Entry 6S4A (X-ray diffraction, 1.95 A resolution); this record covers chains A and B.

# Chain A (and B)
Protein: Bifunctional methylenetetrahydrofolate dehydrogenase/cyclohydrolase, mitochondrial
Organism: Homo sapiens
Notes: EC 1.5.1.15, 3.5.4.9; chain B of this document is another copy of the same molecule, construct and numbering; everything in this record applies to it too
UniProtKB: P13995 (MTDC_HUMAN); numbering as in UniProt (aligned over 36-350)
Amino-acid sequence (316 residues; numbered 35 to 350; the number before each row is that of its first residue):
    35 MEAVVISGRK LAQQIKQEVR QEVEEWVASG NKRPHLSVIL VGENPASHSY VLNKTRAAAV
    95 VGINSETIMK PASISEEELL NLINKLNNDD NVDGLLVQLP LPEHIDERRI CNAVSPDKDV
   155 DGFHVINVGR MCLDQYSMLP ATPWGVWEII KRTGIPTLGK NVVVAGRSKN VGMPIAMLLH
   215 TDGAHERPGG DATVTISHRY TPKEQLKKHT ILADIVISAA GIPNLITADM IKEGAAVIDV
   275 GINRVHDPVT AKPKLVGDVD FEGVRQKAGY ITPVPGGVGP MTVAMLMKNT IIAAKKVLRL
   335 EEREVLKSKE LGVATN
Unresolved in the structure: 282-283, 333-350 (chain B: 283-285, 333-350)
Construct notes: initiating methionine (35)
Small-molecule neighbours:
  - th9028 (KUK; (2S)-2-[[5-[[2,4-bis(azanyl)-6-oxidanylidene-5H-pyrimidin-5-yl]carbamoylamino]pyridin-2-yl]carbonylamino]-4-(1H-1,2,3,4-tetrazol-5-yl)butanoic acid): Ser-83, Tyr-84, Asn-87, Lys-88, Leu-130, Val-131, Gln-132, Leu-133, Asp-155, Phe-157, Thr-176, Ile-276, Arg-278, Leu-289, Pro-309, Gly-310, Gly-313, Pro-314, Thr-316, Val-317
  - NAD (nicotinamide-adenine-dinucleotide): Thr-176, Ala-199, Gly-200, Arg-201, Ser-202, Val-205, Ser-231, His-232, Arg-233, Leu-240, Ala-253, Ala-254, Gly-255, Ile-256, Leu-259, Val-274, Gly-275, Ile-276, Asn-277, Val-312, Gly-313, Thr-316
UniProt features mapped onto this chain:
  - binding site (substrate): Tyr-84 to Lys-88, Val-131 to Leu-133, Pro-309 to Gly-313
  - binding site (NAD(+)): Gly-200 to Ser-202, Arg-233
  - modified residue: Lys-50 (N6-acetyllysine)
  - cross-link: Lys-50 (Glycyl lysine isopeptide (Lys-Gly) (interchain with G-Cter in SUMO2))
  - mutagenesis: Asp-168 (D168A: Significant loss of NAD and NADP-dependent dehydrogenase specific activity; D168E: Complete loss of NAD and NADP-dependent dehydrogenase specific activity ...), Arg-201 (R201A/S/K: Complete loss of NAD and NADP-dependent dehydrogenase specific activity), Asp-225 (D225A/S/E: Complete loss of NAD and NADP-dependent dehydrogenase specific activity; D225N: 84% decrease in NAD-dependent dehydrogenase specific activity ...), Arg-233 (R233A: Significant loss of NAD and NADP-dependent dehydrogenase specific activity; R233K: 50% decrease in NAD and NADP-dependent dehydrogenase specific activity. Reduced affinity for magnesium ...)
Reported in the primary citation:
  - mutagenesis - Q132K/D155A: decreased growth

# Interface between chain A and chain B
Pairs across the interface - 63 pairs, chain A then chain B:
  Arg-142(A) with Leu-167(B); Gln-169(B)
  Val-159(A) with Gly-163(B); Arg-164(B)
  Gly-163(A) with Val-159(B); Gly-163(B)
  Arg-164(A) with Val-159(B)
  Cys-166(A) with Cys-166(B), hydrogen bond; Lys-203(B), hydrogen bond (backbone-side chain); Met-207(B)
  Leu-167(A) with Arg-142(B); Val-162(B), hydrophobic; Lys-203(B)
  Asp-168(A) with Lys-203(B), salt bridge
  Gln-169(A) with Arg-142(B)
  Gly-193(A) with Tyr-234(B); Pro-236(B)
  Asn-195(A) with Gln-239(B), hydrogen bond; His-243(B)
  Arg-201(A) with His-214(B), hydrogen bond (side chain-backbone); Thr-215(B), hydrogen bond (side chain-backbone); Asp-216(B), salt bridge; Asp-225(B), salt bridge
  Lys-203(A) with Cys-166(B), hydrogen bond (side chain-backbone); Leu-167(B); Asp-168(B), salt bridge; Met-211(B); Thr-215(B)
  Met-207(A) with Cys-166(B); Met-211(B), hydrophobic
  Met-211(A) with Lys-203(B)
  His-214(A) with Arg-201(B), hydrogen bond (backbone-side chain); Ile-230(B); His-232(B), hydrogen bond (backbone-side chain)
  Thr-215(A) with Arg-201(B); Lys-203(B)
  Asp-216(A) with Arg-201(B), salt bridge
  Asp-225(A) with Arg-201(B), salt bridge; His-232(B); Tyr-234(B)
  Ala-226(A) with His-232(B), hydrogen bond (backbone-side chain)
  Thr-227(A) with Ile-230(B); Thr-235(B), hydrogen bond
  Val-228(A) with Val-228(B); Thr-229(B); Ile-230(B), hydrogen bond (backbone-backbone)
  Thr-229(A) with Val-228(B); Thr-229(B), hydrogen bond
  Ile-230(A) with His-214(B); Thr-227(B); Val-228(B), hydrogen bond (backbone-backbone)
  His-232(A) with His-214(B), hydrogen bond (side chain-backbone); Asp-225(B), hydrogen bond (side chain-backbone); Ala-226(B), hydrogen bond (side chain-backbone)
  Tyr-234(A) with Leu-192(B), hydrophobic; Gly-193(B); Asp-225(B)
  Thr-235(A) with Thr-227(B), hydrogen bond
  Pro-236(A) with Gly-193(B)
  Gln-239(A) with Asn-195(B), hydrogen bond
  Lys-242(A) with Leu-246(B)
  His-243(A) with Asn-195(B); Thr-229(B)
Other interface residues (no listed pair), chain A (35 interface residues in all): Ile-160, Val-162, Leu-192, Ser-231, Leu-246
Other interface residues (no listed pair), chain B (35 interface residues in all): Ile-160, Ser-231, Lys-242

# Summary
Chain A and chain B each contribute 35 residues to their interface; the contacts include 18 hydrogen bonds and
6 salt bridges. Among the polar pairs are Asp-168(A)/Lys-203(B), Arg-201(A)/Asp-216(B) and
Arg-201(A)/Asp-225(B). Chain A binds th9028 and NAD. The paper reports that Q132K/D155A of chain A reduce
growth.
Both chains are Bifunctional methylenetetrahydrofolate dehydrogenase/cyclohydrolase, mitochondrial (Homo
sapiens). Entry 6S4A (Structure of human MTHFD2 in complex with TH9028) was determined by X-ray diffraction
(same publication as 6S4E and 6S4F).
